PDB entry 8QCN | X-ray diffraction, 1.86 A resolution | chain A

# Chain A
Protein: 4-diphosphocytidyl-2-C-methyl-D-erythritol kinase
Organism: Escherichia coli
UniProt: B7LXC3 (ISPE_ECO8A); numbering as in UniProt (aligned over 1-283)
Chain sequence (283 residues; each row starts with the number of its first residue):
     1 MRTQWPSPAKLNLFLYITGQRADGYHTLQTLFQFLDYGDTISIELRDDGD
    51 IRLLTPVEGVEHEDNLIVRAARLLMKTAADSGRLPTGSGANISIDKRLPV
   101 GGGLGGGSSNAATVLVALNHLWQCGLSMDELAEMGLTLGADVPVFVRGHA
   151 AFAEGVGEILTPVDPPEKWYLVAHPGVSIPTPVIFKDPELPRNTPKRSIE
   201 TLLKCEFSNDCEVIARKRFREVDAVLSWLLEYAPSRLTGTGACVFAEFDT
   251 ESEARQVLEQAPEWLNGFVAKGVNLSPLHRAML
Construct notes: conflict Val-100 (Met in B7LXC3)
Ligand contacts:
  - ADP (adenosine-5'-diphosphate): Val-57, Val-60, Asp-64, Asn-65, Leu-66, Ile-67, Lys-96, Pro-99, Val-100, Gly-101, Gly-102, Gly-103, Leu-104, Gly-105, Gly-106, Gly-107, Ser-108, Asn-110, Asp-141, Gly-241
  - QB9 (N-[3-(4-azanyl-2-oxidanylidene-1H-pyrimidin-5-yl)prop-2-ynyl]cyclopropanesulfonamide): Lys-10, Asn-12, Leu-15, Gly-24, Tyr-25, His-26, Leu-28, Thr-30, Phe-32, Ala-140, Asp-141, Val-156, Gly-157, Phe-185, Gly-239, Thr-240
From the paper describing this entry:
  - binding site for QB9: Lys-10, Asn-12, Leu-15, Tyr-25, His-26, Leu-28, Phe-32, Asp-141, Phe-185

# Overview
Ligands of chain A: ADP and compound QB9. From the paper: a binding site for QB9 at Lys-10, Asn-12 and Leu-15
among others.
Chain A is 4-diphosphocytidyl-2-C-methyl-D-erythritol kinase (Escherichia coli); the structure, E.coli IspE in
complex with a ligand (2), was determined by X-ray diffraction (same publication as 8QC7, 8QCC, 8QCO and
8CKH).
